PDB entry 6XL5 | electron microscopy, 2.50 A resolution | chains C and D of the 10 polymer chains in the assembly

== Chain C ==
Name: DNA-directed RNA polymerase subunit beta
From: Escherichia coli O157:H7
Notes: EC 2.7.7.6
Reference sequence: B7MIX3 (RPOB_ECO45); numbering as in UniProt (aligned over 1-1342)
Amino-acid sequence (1342 residues; numbered 1 to 1342; the number before each row is that of its first residue):
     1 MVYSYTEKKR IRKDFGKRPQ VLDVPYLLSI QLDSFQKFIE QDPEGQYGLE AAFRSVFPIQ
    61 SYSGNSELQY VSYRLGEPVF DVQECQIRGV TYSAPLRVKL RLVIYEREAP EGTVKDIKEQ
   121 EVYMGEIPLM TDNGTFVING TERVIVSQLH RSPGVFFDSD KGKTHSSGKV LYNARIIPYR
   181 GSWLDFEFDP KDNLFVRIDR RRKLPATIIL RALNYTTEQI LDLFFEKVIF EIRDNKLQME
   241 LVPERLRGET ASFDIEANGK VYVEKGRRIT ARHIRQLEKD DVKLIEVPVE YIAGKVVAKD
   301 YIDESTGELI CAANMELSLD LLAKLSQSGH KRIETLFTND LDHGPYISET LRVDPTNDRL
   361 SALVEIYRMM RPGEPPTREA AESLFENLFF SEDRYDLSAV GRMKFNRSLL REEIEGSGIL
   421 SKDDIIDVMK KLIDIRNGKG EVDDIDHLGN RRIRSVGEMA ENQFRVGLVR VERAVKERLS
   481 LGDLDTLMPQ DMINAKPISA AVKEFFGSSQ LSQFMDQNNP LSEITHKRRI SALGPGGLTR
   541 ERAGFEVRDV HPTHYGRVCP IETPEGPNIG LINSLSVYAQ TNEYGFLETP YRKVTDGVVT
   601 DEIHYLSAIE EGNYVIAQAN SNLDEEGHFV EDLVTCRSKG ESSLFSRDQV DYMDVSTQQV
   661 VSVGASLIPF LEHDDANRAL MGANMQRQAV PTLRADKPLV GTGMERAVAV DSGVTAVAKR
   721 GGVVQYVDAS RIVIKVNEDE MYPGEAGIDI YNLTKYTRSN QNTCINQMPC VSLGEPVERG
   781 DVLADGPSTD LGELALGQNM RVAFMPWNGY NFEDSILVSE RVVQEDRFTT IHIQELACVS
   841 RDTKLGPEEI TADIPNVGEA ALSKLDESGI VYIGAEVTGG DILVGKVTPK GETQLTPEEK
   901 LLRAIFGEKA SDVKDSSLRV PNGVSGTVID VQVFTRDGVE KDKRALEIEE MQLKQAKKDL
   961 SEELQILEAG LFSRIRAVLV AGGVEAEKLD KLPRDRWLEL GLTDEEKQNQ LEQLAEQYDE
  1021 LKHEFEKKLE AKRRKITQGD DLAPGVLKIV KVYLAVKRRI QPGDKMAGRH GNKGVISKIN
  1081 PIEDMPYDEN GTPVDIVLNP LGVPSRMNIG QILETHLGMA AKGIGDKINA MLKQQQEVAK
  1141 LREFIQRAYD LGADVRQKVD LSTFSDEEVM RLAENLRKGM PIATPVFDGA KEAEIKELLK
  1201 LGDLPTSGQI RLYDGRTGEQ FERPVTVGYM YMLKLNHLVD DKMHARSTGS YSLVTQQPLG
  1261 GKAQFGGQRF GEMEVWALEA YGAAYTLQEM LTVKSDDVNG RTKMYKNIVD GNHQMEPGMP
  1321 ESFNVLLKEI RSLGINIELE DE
Disordered / not traced: 1-2
Small-molecule neighbours:
  - chapso (1N7), molecule 1: Q46, Y47, Y179, D396, S398, A399, V400, R452, E458, E461, E583, Y584
  - chapso (1N7), molecule 2: Q725, Y726, E962, Q965, I966, A969
Swiss-Prot annotation at these positions:
  - modified residue (N6-acetyllysine): K1022, K1200

== Chain D ==
Name: DNA-directed RNA polymerase subunit beta'
From: Escherichia coli O157:H7
Notes: EC 2.7.7.6
Reference sequence: P0A8T8 (RPOC_ECO57); residue numbers follow UniProt; this construct covers 1-1407
Amino-acid sequence (1407 residues; numbered 1 to 1407; the number before each row is that of its first residue):
     1 MKDLLKFLKA QTKTEEFDAI KIALASPDMI RSWSFGEVKK PETINYRTFK PERDGLFCAR
    61 IFGPVKDYEC LCGKYKRLKH RGVICEKCGV EVTQTKVRRE RMGHIELASP TAHIWFLKSL
   121 PSRIGLLLDM PLRDIERVLY FESYVVIEGG MTNLERQQIL TEEQYLDALE EFGDEFDAKM
   181 GAEAIQALLK SMDLEQECEQ LREELNETNS ETKRKKLTKR IKLLEAFVQS GNKPEWMILT
   241 VLPVLPPDLR PLVPLDGGRF ATSDLNDLYR RVINRNNRLK RLLDLAAPDI IVRNEKRMLQ
   301 EAVDALLDNG RRGRAITGSN KRPLKSLADM IKGKQGRFRQ NLLGKRVDYS GRSVITVGPY
   361 LRLHQCGLPK KMALELFKPF IYGKLELRGL ATTIKAAKKM VEREEAVVWD ILDEVIREHP
   421 VLLNRAPTLH RLGIQAFEPV LIEGKAIQLH PLVCAAYNAD FDGDQMAVHV PLTLEAQLEA
   481 RALMMSTNNI LSPANGEPII VPSQDVVLGL YYMTRDCVNA KGEGMVLTGP KEAERLYRSG
   541 LASLHARVKV RITEYEKDAN GELVAKTSLK DTTVGRAILW MIVPKGLPYS IVNQALGKKA
   601 ISKMLNTCYR ILGLKPTVIF ADQIMYTGFA YAARSGASVG IDDMVIPEKK HEIISEAEAE
   661 VAEIQEQFQS GLVTAGERYN KVIDIWAAAN DRVSKAMMDN LQTETVINRD GQEEKQVSFN
   721 SIYMMADSGA RGSAAQIRQL AGMRGLMAKP DGSIIETPIT ANFREGLNVL QYFISTHGAR
   781 KGLADTALKT ANSGYLTRRL VDVAQDLVVT EDDCGTHEGI MMTPVIEGGD VKEPLRDRVL
   841 GRVTAEDVLK PGTADILVPR NTLLHEQWCD LLEENSVDAV KVRSVVSCDT DFGVCAHCYG
   901 RDLARGHIIN KGEAIGVIAA QSIGEPGTQL TMRTFHIGGA ASRAAAESSI QVKNKGSIKL
   961 SNVKSVVNSS GKLVITSRNT ELKLIDEFGR TKESYKVPYG AVLAKGDGEQ VAGGETVANW
  1021 DPHTMPVITE VSGFVRFTDM IDGQTITRQT DELTGLSSLV VLDSAERTAG GKDLRPALKI
  1081 VDAQGNDVLI PGTDMPAQYF LPGKAIVQLE DGVQISSGDT LARIPQESGG TKDITGGLPR
  1141 VADLFEARRP KEPAILAEIS GIVSFGKETK GKRRLVITPV DGSDPYEEMI PKWRQLNVFE
  1201 GERVERGDVI SDGPEAPHDI LRLRGVHAVT RYIVNEVQDV YRLQGVKIND KHIEVIVRQM
  1261 LRKATIVNAG SSDFLEGEQV EYSRVKIANR ELEANGKVGA TYSRDLLGIT KASLATESFI
  1321 SAASFQETTR VLTEAAVAGK RDELRGLKEN VIVGRLIPAG TGYAYHQDRM RRRAAGEAPA
  1381 APQVTAEDAS ASLAELLNAG LGGSDNE
Disordered / not traced: 1-15, 934-947, 1127-1136, 1376-1407
Ion coordination: Zn2+ site 1: C70, C72, C85, C88; Mg2+: D460, D462, D464; Zn2+ site 2: C814, C888, C895, C898
Swiss-Prot annotation at these positions:
  - binding site (Zn(2+)): C70, C72, C85, C88, C814, C888, C895, C898
  - binding site (Mg(2+)): D460, D462, D464
  - modified residue: K972 (N6-acetyllysine)
What the authors report for this chain:
  - catalytic residues: D460, D462, D464

== How chain C and chain D interact ==
Contacting residue pairs (398):
  F545(C) - A784(D)
  F545(C) - D785(D)
  F545(C) - L788(D)  hydrophobic
  F545(C) - M932(D)  hydrophobic
  F545(C) - R933(D)
  R548(C) - R780(D)
  D549(C) - P750(D)
  V550(C) - P750(D)
  V550(C) - F773(D)  hydrophobic
  V550(C) - T776(D)
  V550(C) - H777(D)  hydrogen bond (backbone-side chain)
  V550(C) - R780(D)
  H551(C) - F773(D)
  Y555(C) - V769(D)
  Y555(C) - L770(D)  hydrophobic
  Y555(C) - F773(D)
  C559(C) - R780(D)
  P560(C) - F773(D)  hydrophobic
  P560(C) - T776(D)
  P560(C) - R780(D)  hydrogen bond (backbone-side chain)
  I561(C) - Y772(D)  hydrophobic
  T563(C) - R780(D)
  G566(C) - A787(D)
  I569(C) - L783(D)  hydrophobic
  G570(C) - R780(D)
  N573(C) - R780(D)
  Q618(C) - L770(D)
  N620(C) - N768(D)
  N620(C) - V769(D)
  T635(C) - L770(D)
  R637(C) - L770(D)
  S642(C) - L770(D)
  T657(C) - V769(D)
  V660(C) - V769(D)  hydrophobic
  V660(C) - F773(D)  hydrophobic
  L671(C) - Y772(D)  hydrogen bond (backbone-side chain)
  E672(C) - G766(D)
  E672(C) - L767(D)  hydrogen bond (backbone-backbone)
  H673(C) - F763(D)  hydrogen bond (side chain-backbone)
  H673(C) - R764(D)  hydrogen bond (side chain-backbone)
  H673(C) - E765(D)  hydrogen bond (side chain-backbone)
  H673(C) - G766(D)
  D674(C) - F763(D)
  D674(C) - Y772(D)  hydrogen bond (backbone-side chain)
  D675(C) - F763(D)
  D675(C) - Y772(D)
  A676(C) - Y772(D)
  A676(C) - T776(D)
  A676(C) - A779(D)  hydrophobic
  N677(C) - A779(D)
  N677(C) - L783(D)
  A679(C) - Y772(D)
  L680(C) - L783(D)  hydrophobic
  F804(C) - S638(D)  hydrogen bond (backbone-side chain)
  M805(C) - A633(D)
  M805(C) - A637(D)
  P806(C) - D505(D)
  P806(C) - A632(D)
  P806(C) - A633(D)
  P806(C) - A637(D)
  N808(C) - P359(D)
  N808(C) - F629(D)
  N808(C) - A630(D)
  N808(C) - A633(D)
  G809(C) - V357(D)
  G809(C) - P359(D)
  G809(C) - F629(D)
  Y810(C) - P359(D)
  N811(C) - D505(D)
  F812(C) - P451(D)  hydrophobic
  F812(C) - F461(D)
  F812(C) - S503(D)
  F812(C) - Q504(D)
  F812(C) - D505(D)
  F812(C) - F629(D)  hydrophobic
  E813(C) - A459(D)
  E813(C) - D460(D)
  E813(C) - F461(D)  hydrogen bond (backbone-backbone)
  E813(C) - Q504(D)  hydrogen bond
  D814(C) - D460(D)
  D814(C) - F461(D)
  D814(C) - D462(D)
  S815(C) - V357(D)
  S815(C) - F461(D)
  R841(C) - D256(D)  hydrogen bond (side chain-backbone)
  R841(C) - G257(D)
  K844(C) - R47(D)  hydrogen bond (side chain-backbone)
  K844(C) - F49(D)
  E892(C) - K76(D)  salt bridge
  Q894(C) - K76(D)
  Q894(C) - R77(D)  hydrogen bond
  P1062(C) - A446(D)
  G1063(C) - V354(D)
  G1063(C) - T356(D)
  G1063(C) - A446(D)
  K1065(C) - D462(D)
  K1073(C) - D462(D)  salt bridge
  G1074(C) - F461(D)
  G1074(C) - D462(D)
  V1075(C) - T356(D)
  V1075(C) - F461(D)  hydrogen bond (backbone-backbone)
  V1075(C) - D462(D)
  V1075(C) - G463(D)
  I1076(C) - T356(D)
  S1077(C) - V357(D)
  N1099(C) - Q504(D)
  N1099(C) - D505(D)  hydrogen bond
  P1100(C) - A637(D)
  P1100(C) - V639(D)  hydrophobic
  P1100(C) - M725(D)
  L1101(C) - Q504(D)
  L1101(C) - D505(D)
  L1101(C) - L508(D)  hydrophobic
  L1101(C) - A730(D)  hydrophobic
  L1101(C) - R731(D)
  V1103(C) - V639(D)  hydrophobic
  P1104(C) - I722(D)  hydrophobic
  P1104(C) - M725(D)  hydrophobic
  P1104(C) - Q736(D)
  P1104(C) - L740(D)
  S1105(C) - R731(D)  hydrogen bond
  S1105(C) - G732(D)
  S1105(C) - Q736(D)  hydrogen bond (backbone-side chain)
  R1106(C) - R731(D)
  M1107(C) - Q736(D)
  M1107(C) - Q739(D)
  M1107(C) - L740(D)  hydrophobic
  M1107(C) - F763(D)  hydrophobic
  I1109(C) - I641(D)  hydrophobic
  I1109(C) - M644(D)  hydrophobic
  I1109(C) - L740(D)  hydrophobic
  I1109(C) - F763(D)
  I1112(C) - V639(D)  hydrophobic
  I1112(C) - G640(D)
  I1112(C) - I641(D)
  L1113(C) - I641(D)  hydrophobic
  H1116(C) - G640(D)
  H1116(C) - I641(D)  hydrogen bond (side chain-backbone)
  F1187(C) - L767(D)
  F1187(C) - N768(D)
  F1187(C) - V769(D)  hydrophobic
  F1187(C) - Y772(D)  hydrophobic
  E1192(C) - I641(D)
  E1192(C) - D642(D)
  E1192(C) - R764(D)  salt bridge
  K1196(C) - D642(D)  salt bridge
  K1196(C) - R764(D)
  S1207(C) - D642(D)
  Q1209(C) - S638(D)
  Q1209(C) - V639(D)
  Q1209(C) - G640(D)
  E1219(C) - R538(D)  salt bridge
  E1219(C) - R634(D)  salt bridge
  F1221(C) - A633(D)
  F1221(C) - R634(D)
  F1221(C) - G636(D)
  E1222(C) - Y512(D)  hydrogen bond
  E1222(C) - Y537(D)  hydrogen bond
  E1222(C) - R634(D)  hydrogen bond (backbone-backbone)
  E1222(C) - S635(D)  hydrogen bond (backbone-backbone)
  R1223(C) - S635(D)  hydrogen bond (backbone-backbone)
  R1223(C) - G636(D)
  R1223(C) - A637(D)
  R1223(C) - F719(D)  hydrogen bond (side chain-backbone)
  R1223(C) - S721(D)  hydrogen bond
  R1223(C) - M724(D)
  P1224(C) - G636(D)
  P1224(C) - S638(D)
  V1225(C) - G636(D)
  V1225(C) - S638(D)
  T1226(C) - S638(D)  hydrogen bond (backbone-side chain)
  T1226(C) - V639(D)  hydrogen bond (side chain-backbone)
  T1226(C) - G640(D)
  V1239(C) - S353(D)
  V1239(C) - V354(D)  hydrophobic
  V1239(C) - K445(D)
  D1240(C) - K445(D)  salt bridge
  K1242(C) - R352(D)
  K1242(C) - V354(D)
  K1242(C) - Q465(D)
  M1243(C) - R352(D)
  M1243(C) - S353(D)
  M1243(C) - K371(D)
  M1243(C) - M372(D)  hydrophobic
  M1243(C) - K445(D)
  H1244(C) - G351(D)
  H1244(C) - R352(D)  hydrogen bond (backbone-backbone)
  H1244(C) - M372(D)
  A1245(C) - S350(D)
  A1245(C) - G351(D)
  A1245(C) - M372(D)
  A1245(C) - E375(D)
  A1245(C) - L376(D)  hydrophobic
  R1246(C) - D348(D)  salt bridge
  R1246(C) - Y349(D)  hydrogen bond (backbone-backbone)
  R1246(C) - S350(D)  hydrogen bond (backbone-backbone)
  R1246(C) - E375(D)
  R1246(C) - L376(D)
  S1247(C) - D348(D)
  S1247(C) - Y349(D)  hydrogen bond (backbone-backbone)
  S1247(C) - E375(D)  hydrogen bond
  S1247(C) - K378(D)
  T1248(C) - D348(D)
  T1248(C) - Y349(D)
  Y1251(C) - D348(D)  hydrogen bond
  L1253(C) - R99(D)  hydrogen bond (backbone-side chain)
  L1253(C) - P251(D)  hydrophobic
  L1253(C) - V253(D)  hydrophobic
  V1254(C) - R99(D)  hydrogen bond (backbone-side chain)
  V1254(C) - L249(D)
  V1254(C) - P251(D)
  T1255(C) - R337(D)
  T1255(C) - N341(D)
  Q1257(C) - N341(D)  hydrogen bond (side chain-backbone)
  Q1257(C) - K345(D)
  P1258(C) - R346(D)
  P1258(C) - V347(D)
  P1258(C) - D348(D)
  L1259(C) - R346(D)
  G1260(C) - R346(D)  hydrogen bond (backbone-side chain)
  F1265(C) - E375(D)
  G1267(C) - R346(D)  hydrogen bond (backbone-side chain)
  G1267(C) - V347(D)
  G1267(C) - S350(D)
  Q1268(C) - K345(D)
  Q1268(C) - R346(D)
  Q1268(C) - V347(D)  hydrogen bond (backbone-backbone)
  Q1268(C) - S350(D)  hydrogen bond (backbone-side chain)
  Q1268(C) - G351(D)
  Q1268(C) - R352(D)
  Q1268(C) - H469(D)
  R1269(C) - R339(D)  hydrogen bond (side chain-backbone)
  R1269(C) - Q340(D)  hydrogen bond (side chain-backbone)
  R1269(C) - G344(D)  hydrogen bond (side chain-backbone)
  R1269(C) - K345(D)
  R1269(C) - R346(D)
  F1270(C) - G344(D)
  F1270(C) - K345(D)  hydrogen bond (backbone-backbone)
  F1270(C) - V347(D)  hydrophobic
  F1270(C) - I434(D)  hydrophobic
  F1270(C) - H469(D)
  G1271(C) - G344(D)
  E1272(C) - L343(D)
  E1272(C) - R798(D)  salt bridge
  M1273(C) - T428(D)
  M1273(C) - L429(D)  hydrophobic
  E1274(C) - N424(D)
  E1274(C) - T428(D)  hydrogen bond
  E1274(C) - I434(D)
  V1275(C) - L343(D)
  W1276(C) - R798(D)
  W1276(C) - V801(D)
  W1276(C) - V917(D)
  W1276(C) - Q921(D)
  A1277(C) - T428(D)
  A1277(C) - R431(D)
  A1277(C) - I434(D)  hydrophobic
  A1277(C) - Q921(D)
  L1278(C) - M484(D)  hydrophobic
  E1279(C) - A914(D)
  E1279(C) - V917(D)
  E1279(C) - L1347(D)
  E1279(C) - V1351(D)
  E1279(C) - I1357(D)
  A1280(C) - R431(D)  hydrogen bond (backbone-side chain)
  A1280(C) - I918(D)
  A1280(C) - Q921(D)
  Y1281(C) - R431(D)  hydrogen bond (side chain-backbone)
  Y1281(C) - L432(D)
  Y1281(C) - I434(D)  hydrogen bond (side chain-backbone)
  Y1281(C) - Q435(D)
  Y1281(C) - L483(D)
  Y1281(C) - M484(D)  hydrophobic
  Y1281(C) - N489(D)  hydrogen bond
  G1282(C) - E479(D)
  G1282(C) - L483(D)
  G1282(C) - G1360(D)
  G1282(C) - T1361(D)  hydrogen bond (backbone-backbone)
  A1283(C) - E479(D)
  A1283(C) - L483(D)
  A1283(C) - M484(D)  hydrophobic
  A1284(C) - E479(D)  hydrogen bond (backbone-side chain)
  A1284(C) - L1356(D)
  A1284(C) - I1357(D)  hydrophobic
  A1284(C) - A1359(D)
  A1284(C) - T1361(D)
  A1284(C) - G1362(D)
  Y1285(C) - E475(D)
  Y1285(C) - E479(D)  hydrogen bond (backbone-side chain)
  Y1285(C) - L1356(D)
  Y1285(C) - T1361(D)
  T1286(C) - L422(D)
  T1286(C) - A476(D)
  T1286(C) - E479(D)  hydrogen bond
  Q1288(C) - G1354(D)
  Q1288(C) - R1355(D)
  Q1288(C) - L1356(D)
  E1289(C) - P471(D)
  E1289(C) - L472(D)  hydrogen bond (side chain-backbone)
  E1289(C) - T473(D)  hydrogen bond
  E1289(C) - A476(D)
  M1290(C) - V347(D)
  M1290(C) - L422(D)  hydrophobic
  M1290(C) - H469(D)
  L1291(C) - K345(D)
  L1291(C) - V1351(D)
  T1292(C) - G1354(D)
  K1294(C) - D348(D)  hydrogen bond (backbone-backbone)
  K1294(C) - V470(D)  hydrogen bond (side chain-backbone)
  K1294(C) - L472(D)
  S1295(C) - K345(D)
  S1295(C) - R346(D)
  M1304(C) - L472(D)  hydrophobic
  M1304(C) - T473(D)
  Y1305(C) - Y349(D)
  Y1305(C) - P379(D)  hydrophobic
  Y1305(C) - Y382(D)
  I1308(C) - P379(D)  hydrophobic
  I1308(C) - F380(D)
  V1309(C) - P379(D)
  V1309(C) - G383(D)
  V1309(C) - E386(D)
  H1313(C) - F380(D)
  H1313(C) - L472(D)
  H1313(C) - T473(D)
  H1313(C) - L474(D)  hydrogen bond (backbone-backbone)
  H1313(C) - Q477(D)
  Q1314(C) - T473(D)
  M1315(C) - T473(D)
  M1319(C) - F17(D)  hydrophobic
  M1319(C) - V1353(D)
  P1320(C) - V1353(D)
  P1320(C) - G1354(D)
  E1321(C) - R99(D)  salt bridge
  S1322(C) - N341(D)  hydrogen bond (side chain-backbone)
  S1322(C) - L342(D)
  F1323(C) - I20(D)  hydrophobic
  F1323(C) - L342(D)
  F1323(C) - I1352(D)  hydrophobic
  F1323(C) - V1353(D)  hydrophobic
  V1325(C) - R99(D)
  V1325(C) - L249(D)  hydrophobic
  V1325(C) - R337(D)
  L1326(C) - I331(D)  hydrophobic
  L1326(C) - R337(D)
  L1326(C) - F338(D)  hydrophobic
  L1326(C) - L342(D)  hydrophobic
  K1328(C) - E100(D)
  K1328(C) - M102(D)
  K1328(C) - L245(D)
  K1328(C) - L249(D)
  E1329(C) - L245(D)
  E1329(C) - M330(D)
  E1329(C) - I331(D)
  E1329(C) - R337(D)  salt bridge
  R1331(C) - W33(D)
  R1331(C) - M102(D)
  R1331(C) - P243(D)
  S1332(C) - M102(D)
  S1332(C) - P243(D)
  S1332(C) - L245(D)
  S1332(C) - Y269(D)
  S1332(C) - L307(D)
  S1332(C) - L327(D)
  L1333(C) - W115(D)  hydrophobic
  L1333(C) - P243(D)
  L1333(C) - L307(D)  hydrophobic
  L1333(C) - L327(D)  hydrophobic
  L1333(C) - I331(D)  hydrophobic
  G1334(C) - A25(D)  hydrogen bond (backbone-backbone)
  G1334(C) - H113(D)  hydrogen bond (backbone-side chain)
  I1335(C) - I22(D)  hydrophobic
  I1335(C) - A23(D)
  I1335(C) - W33(D)
  I1335(C) - W115(D)  hydrophobic
  N1336(C) - K21(D)
  N1336(C) - I22(D)
  N1336(C) - A23(D)  hydrogen bond (backbone-backbone)
  N1336(C) - L24(D)
  N1336(C) - A25(D)
  N1336(C) - M29(D)
  N1336(C) - W33(D)
  I1337(C) - I20(D)  hydrophobic
  I1337(C) - K21(D)
  I1337(C) - F1319(D)  hydrophobic
  E1338(C) - I20(D)
  E1338(C) - K21(D)  hydrogen bond (backbone-backbone)
  L1339(C) - F17(D)  hydrophobic
  L1339(C) - A19(D)
  L1339(C) - I20(D)  hydrophobic
  E1340(C) - F17(D)
  E1340(C) - D18(D)  hydrogen bond (backbone-backbone)
  E1340(C) - A19(D)  hydrogen bond (backbone-backbone)
  E1340(C) - R1341(D)  salt bridge
  D1341(C) - E16(D)
  D1341(C) - F17(D)
  E1342(C) - D18(D)
  E1342(C) - R1341(D)  salt bridge
Also at the interface, not in a pair above, chain C (166 interface residues in all): A543, P552, H554, E565, P567, C636, W807, L895, P1044, Q1061, G1249, Q1256, L1287, D1296, G1318, I1330
Also at the interface, not in a pair above, chain D (189 interface residues in all): T48, F116, L239, V244, P246, D248, I355, Y360, P369, I394, H430, C454, A467, L544, D643, N720, R744, T797, E913, L1332, A1336

== Summary ==
166 residues of chain C and 189 residues of chain D are in contact, with 66 hydrogen bonds and 13 salt
bridges. Polar pairs include E892(C)-K76(D), K1073(C)-D462(D) and E1192(C)-R764(D). Ligands of chain C:
chapso. Curated annotation (UniProt) lists 8 Zn2+-binding residues and 3 Mg2+-binding residues on chain D. The
paper reports catalytic residues D460(D), D462(D) and D464(D).
Chain C is DNA-directed RNA polymerase subunit beta and chain D is DNA-directed RNA polymerase subunit beta',
both from Escherichia coli O157:H7; the structure, Cryo-EM structure of EcmrR-RNAP-promoter open complex
(EcmrR-RPo), was determined by electron microscopy together with 6XL6, 6XL9, 6XLA, 6XLJ, 6XLK, 6XLL, 6XLM and
6XLN from the same study.
